Entry 1RUI (X-ray diffraction, 3.00 A resolution); this record covers chains 1 and 4 of the 4 polymer chains in the assembly.

# Chain 1
Protein: Rhinovirus 14
Source organism: Human rhinovirus 14
UniProtKB: P03303 (POLG_HRV14); residues 1-289 here correspond to UniProt positions 567-855 (UniProt number = residue number + 566)
Amino-acid sequence (289 residues; numbered 1 to 289; the number before each row is that of its first residue):
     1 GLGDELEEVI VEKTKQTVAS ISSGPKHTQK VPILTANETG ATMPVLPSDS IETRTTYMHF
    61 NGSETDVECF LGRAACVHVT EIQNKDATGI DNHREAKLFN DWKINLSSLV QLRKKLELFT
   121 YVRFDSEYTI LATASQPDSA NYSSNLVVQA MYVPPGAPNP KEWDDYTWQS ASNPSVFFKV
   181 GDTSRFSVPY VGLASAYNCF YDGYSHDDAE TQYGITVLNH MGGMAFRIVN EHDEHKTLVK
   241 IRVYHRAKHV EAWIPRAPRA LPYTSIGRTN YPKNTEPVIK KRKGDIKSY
Not modelled in the structure: 1-16
Construct notes: engineered mutation Gly223 (Ser790 in P03303)
Residues lining bound ligands: win i(S) (W84; 5-(7-(5-hydro-4-methyl-2-oxazolyl)phenoxy)heptyl)-3-methyl isoxazole): Ile104, Asn105, Leu106, Ser107, Leu116, Val122, Phe124, Ser126, Tyr128, Ala150, Tyr152, Pro174, Ser175, Val176, Phe186, Val188, Val191, Tyr197, Asn198, Cys199, Asn219, Met221, Met224

# Chain 4
Protein: Rhinovirus 14
Source organism: Human rhinovirus 14
Notes: engineered mutation(s): S(1)223G
UniProtKB: P03303 (POLG_HRV14); numbering as in UniProt (aligned over 1-68)
Amino-acid sequence (68 residues; each row starts with the number of its first residue):
     1 GAQVSTQKSG SHENQNILTN GSNQTFTVIN YYKDAASTSS AGQSLSMDPS KFTEPVKDLM
    61 LKGAPALN
Not modelled in the structure: 1-28

# Chain 1 / chain 4 interface
Residue-residue contacts (41; chain 1 residue first):
  Lys30(1) - Gly63(4)
  Val31(1) - Gly63(4)
  Pro32(1) - Lys62(4)
  Pro32(1) - Gly63(4)
  Thr35(1) - Ala66(4)
  Ala36(1) - Ala66(4)
  Ala36(1) - Leu67(4)  hydrophobic
  Thr39(1) - Val56(4)
  Thr39(1) - Met60(4)
  Ala41(1) - Thr53(4)
  Ala41(1) - Val56(4)  hydrophobic
  Ala41(1) - Met60(4)  hydrophobic
  Thr42(1) - Thr53(4)  hydrogen bond (backbone-backbone)
  Met43(1) - Glu54(4)
  Met43(1) - Met60(4)  hydrophobic
  Pro44(1) - Glu54(4)
  Pro44(1) - Lys62(4)
  Asp49(1) - Lys62(4)  salt bridge
  Asn61(1) - Gln43(4)
  Gly62(1) - Gln43(4)
  Ser63(1) - Gln43(4)
  Asp66(1) - Gln43(4)
  Asp66(1) - Ser44(4)  hydrogen bond (side chain-backbone)
  Asp66(1) - Leu45(4)
  Glu68(1) - Ser40(4)  hydrogen bond
  Glu68(1) - Ala41(4)  hydrogen bond (side chain-backbone)
  Asp125(1) - Ala36(4)
  Ser187(1) - Ala36(4)  hydrogen bond (side chain-backbone)
  Ser187(1) - Ser37(4)
  Pro189(1) - Ala36(4)  hydrophobic
  Arg246(1) - Ser40(4)  hydrogen bond
  Ala247(1) - Ser40(4)
  Lys248(1) - Ala36(4)  hydrogen bond (side chain-backbone)
  Lys248(1) - Ser37(4)  hydrogen bond (side chain-backbone)
  Lys248(1) - Thr38(4)  hydrogen bond (side chain-backbone)
  Lys248(1) - Ser40(4)
  His249(1) - Ala35(4)
  His249(1) - Thr38(4)  hydrogen bond
  His249(1) - Ser39(4)  hydrogen bond (side chain-backbone)
  His249(1) - Ala41(4)
  Pro255(1) - Phe52(4)
Other interface residues (no listed pair), chain 1 (27 interface residues in all): Gly40, Leu46, Val188
Other interface residues (no listed pair), chain 4 (22 interface residues in all): Gly42, Met47, Pro55

# In short
27 residues of chain 1 face 22 of chain 4 across their interface; the contacts include 11 hydrogen bonds and 1
salt bridge. Polar pairs include Asp49(1)-Lys62(4), Asp66(1)-Ser44(4) and Glu68(1)-Ser40(4). Ligands of chain
1: win i(S).
Here chain 1 is Rhinovirus 14 and chain 4 is Rhinovirus 14, both from Human rhinovirus 14. Entry 1RUI
(Rhinovirus 14 mutant S1223G complexed with antiviral compound win 52084) was determined by X-ray diffraction
(same publication as 1RUC, 1RUD, 1RUE, 1RUF, 1RUG, 1RUH and 1RUJ).
